Entry 9LNV (X-ray diffraction, 2.67 A resolution); this record covers chains A and F of the 6 polymer chains in the assembly.

[Chain A]
Name: Detyrosinated tubulin alpha-1B chain
Source organism: Sus scrofa
UniProtKB: Q2XVP4 (TBA1B_PIG); residue numbers follow UniProt; this construct covers 1-450
Sequence (450 residues; each row starts with the number of its first residue):
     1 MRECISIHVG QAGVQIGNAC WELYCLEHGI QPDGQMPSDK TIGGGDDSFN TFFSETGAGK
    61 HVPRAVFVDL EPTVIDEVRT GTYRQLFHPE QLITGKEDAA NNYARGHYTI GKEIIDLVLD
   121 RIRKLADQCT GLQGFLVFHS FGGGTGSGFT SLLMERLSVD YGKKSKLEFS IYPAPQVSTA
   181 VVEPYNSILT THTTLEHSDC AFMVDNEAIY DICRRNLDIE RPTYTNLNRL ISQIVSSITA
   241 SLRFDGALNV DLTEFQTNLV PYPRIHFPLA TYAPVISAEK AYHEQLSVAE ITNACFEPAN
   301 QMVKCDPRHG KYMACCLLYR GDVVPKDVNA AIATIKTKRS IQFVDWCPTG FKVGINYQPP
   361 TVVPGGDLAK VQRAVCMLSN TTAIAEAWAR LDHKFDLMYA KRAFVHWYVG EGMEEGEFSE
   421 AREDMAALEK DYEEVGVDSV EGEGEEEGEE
Not modelled in the structure: 440-450
Metal / ion sites: Ca2+: Asp39, Thr41, Gly44, Asp47, Glu55
Small-molecule neighbours: GTP (guanosine-5'-triphosphate): Gly10, Gln11, Ala12, Gln15, Ile16, Asp69, Asp98, Ala99, Ala100, Asn101, Ser140, Gly142, Gly143, Gly144, Thr145, Ile171, Val177, Ser178, Thr179, Glu183, Asn206, Tyr224, Leu227, Asn228, Ile231
UniProt features mapped onto this chain:
  - motif: Met1 to Cys4 (MREC motif)
  - active site: Glu254
  - binding site (GTP): Gly10, Gln11, Ala12, Gln15, Glu71, Ala99, Ser140, Gly143, Gly144, Thr145, Gly146, Thr179, Glu183, Asn206, Tyr224, Asn228, Leu252
  - binding site (Mg(2+)): Glu71
  - modified residue: Lys40 (N6,N6,N6-trimethyllysine), Ser48 (Phosphoserine), Ser232 (Phosphoserine), Tyr282 (3'-nitrotyrosine), Arg339 (Omega-N-methylarginine), Ser439 (Phosphoserine), Glu443 (5-glutamyl polyglutamate), Glu445 (5-glutamyl polyglutamate)
  - cross-link (Glycyl lysine isopeptide (Lys-Gly)): Lys326 (interchain with G-Cter in ubiquitin), Lys370 (interchain with G-Cter in ubiquitin)

[Chain F]
Name: Tubulin tyrosine ligase
Source organism: Gallus gallus
UniProtKB: A0A8V0Z8P0 (A0A8V0Z8P0_CHICK); aligned to UniProt positions 1-378 over residues 1-378 (the alignment contains insertions or deletions, so no single offset holds)
Sequence (384 residues; row label = number of the first residue in the row):
     1 MYTFVVRDEN SSVYAEVSRL LLATGQWKRL RKDNPRFNLM LGERNRLPFG RLGHEPGLVQ
    61 LVNYYRGADK LCRKASLVKL IKTSPELSES CTWFPESYVI YPTNLKTPVA PAQNGIRHLI
   121 NNTRTDEREV FLAAYNRRRE GREGNVWIAK SSAGAKGEGI LISSEASELL DFIDEQGQVH
   181 VIQKYLEKPL LLEPGHRKFD IRSWVLVDHL YNIYLYREGV LRTSSEPYNS ANFQDKTCHL
   241 TNHCIQKEYS KNYGRYEEGN EMFFEEFNQY LMDALNTTLE NSILLQIKHI IRSCLMCIEP
   301 AISTKHLHYQ SFQLFGFDFM VDEELKVWLI EVNGAPACAQ KLYAELCQGI VDVAISSVFP
   361 LADTGQKTSQ PTSIFIKLHH HHHH
Not modelled in the structure: 104-124, 138-143, 150-158, 251-254, 363-371, 381-384
Construct notes: expression tag (379-384)

[Interface between chain A and chain F]
Contacting residue pairs (24):
  Gln176(A) with Pro56(F)
  Glu207(A) with His54(F), salt bridge
  Glu297(A) with His306(F)
  Pro298(A) with Leu307(F), hydrophobic
  Lys304(A) with His54(F); His308(F)
  Cys305(A) with His308(F)
  Asp306(A) with Leu307(F)
  Arg308(A) with Pro300(F), hydrogen bond (side chain-backbone); Ala301(F), hydrogen bond (side chain-backbone); Ile302(F); Ser303(F), hydrogen bond (side chain-backbone)
  His309(A) with Arg66(F), hydrogen bond (side chain-backbone); Gly67(F), hydrogen bond (side chain-backbone); Ala301(F)
  Lys338(A) with Pro300(F)
  Ser340(A) with Ala301(F)
  Glu386(A) with Gly50(F); Arg66(F), salt bridge
  Arg390(A) with Gly50(F); His54(F)
  His393(A) with Arg51(F), hydrogen bond
  Glu433(A) with Arg46(F), salt bridge
  Ser439(A) with Lys70(F), hydrogen bond
Also at the interface, not in a pair above, chain F (17 interface residues in all): Asp33, Asp69

[Overview]
Chain A and chain F form an interface of 16 and 17 residues respectively, with 7 hydrogen bonds and 3 salt
bridges. Among the polar pairs are Glu207(A)-His54(F), Glu386(A)-Arg66(F) and Glu433(A)-Arg46(F). Bound to
chain A: GTP.
Here chain A is Detyrosinated tubulin alpha-1B chain (Sus scrofa) and chain F is Tubulin tyrosine ligase
(Gallus gallus). Entry 9LNV (Crystal structure of T2R-TTL-YQVB6 Complex) was determined by X-ray diffraction.
